PDB entry 3MGR | X-ray diffraction, 2.30 A resolution | chains C and J of the 10 polymer chains in the assembly

== Chain C ==
Protein: Histone H2A
Organism: Xenopus laevis
Reference sequence: Q6AZJ8 (Q6AZJ8_XENLA); residues 1-119 here correspond to UniProt positions 2-120 (UniProt number = residue number + 1)
Sequence (119 residues; numbered 1 to 119; the number before each row is that of its first residue):
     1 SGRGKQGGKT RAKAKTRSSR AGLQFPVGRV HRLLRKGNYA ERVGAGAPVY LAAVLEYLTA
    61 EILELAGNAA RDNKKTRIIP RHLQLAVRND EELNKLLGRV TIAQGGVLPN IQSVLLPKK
Not modelled in the structure: 1-14, 119

== Chain J ==
Molecule: 147-nt DNA strand
Sequence (147 nucleotides; row label = number of the first residue in the row; numbers below 1 keep their minus sign (DA-73 is residue -73)):
   -73 ATCAATATCC ACCTGCAGAT ACTACCAAAA GTGTATTTGG AAACTGCTCC ATCAAAAGGC
   -13 ATGTTCAGCT GGATTCCAGC TGAACATGCC TTTTGATGGA GCAGTTTCCA AATACACTTT
    47 TGGTAGTATC TGCAGGTGGA TATTGAT
Bound ions: rubidium ion site 1: DT-66, DC-65; Mn2+ site 1: DG-35, DG-34; Mn2+ site 2 near DG-3 (its only coordinating residue here); Mn2+ site 3 near DG5 (its only coordinating residue here); Mn2+ site 4 near DG27 (its only coordinating residue here); Mn2+ site 5 near DG48 (its only coordinating residue here); Mn2+ site 6 near DG61 (its only coordinating residue here); rubidium ion site 2: DT67, DA68 (shared with 1 residue of chain I)

== Chain C / chain J interface ==
Residue-residue contacts (14):
  Arg29(C) with DG48(J), hydrogen bond to the phosphate; DG49(J), salt bridge to the phosphate
  Arg35(C) with DT39(J), salt bridge to the phosphate
  Arg42(C) with DA38(J), hydrogen bond to the sugar; DT39(J), phosphate contact
  Val43(C) with DT39(J), hydrogen bond to the phosphate
  Gly44(C) with DA38(J), phosphate contact
  Ala45(C) with DA38(J), hydrogen bond to the phosphate
  Lys75(C) with DC59(J), phosphate contact; DA60(J), salt bridge to the phosphate
  Thr76(C) with DG58(J), sugar contact; DC59(J), hydrogen bond to the phosphate
  Arg77(C) with DG58(J), hydrogen bond to the sugar; DC59(J), hydrogen bond to the phosphate
Other interface residues (no listed pair), chain C (11 interface residues in all): Glu41, Lys74

== Summary ==
Chain C and chain J form an interface of 11 and 7 residues respectively; the contacts include 7 hydrogen bonds
and 3 salt bridges. Polar pairs include Arg42(C)-DA38(J), Arg77(C)-DG58(J) and Arg29(C)-DG48(J). DT67(J) and
DA68(J) form the rubidium ion site 2.
Here chain C is Histone H2A (Xenopus laevis) and chain J is a 147-nt DNA strand. Entry 3MGR (Binding of
Rubidium ions to the Nucleosome Core Particle) was determined by X-ray diffraction, deposited together with
3MGP, 3MGQ and 3MGS.
